PDB entry 3J9V | electron microscopy, 8.30 A resolution (very low resolution: no residue pairs are listed; an interface is given only as per-side residue counts) | chains B and C of the 28 polymer chains in the assembly

[Chain B]
Molecule: V-type proton ATPase subunit B
Organism: Saccharomyces cerevisiae
UniProtKB: P16140 (VATB_YEAST); numbering as in UniProt (aligned over 1-517)
Sequence (517 residues; row label = number of the first residue in the row):
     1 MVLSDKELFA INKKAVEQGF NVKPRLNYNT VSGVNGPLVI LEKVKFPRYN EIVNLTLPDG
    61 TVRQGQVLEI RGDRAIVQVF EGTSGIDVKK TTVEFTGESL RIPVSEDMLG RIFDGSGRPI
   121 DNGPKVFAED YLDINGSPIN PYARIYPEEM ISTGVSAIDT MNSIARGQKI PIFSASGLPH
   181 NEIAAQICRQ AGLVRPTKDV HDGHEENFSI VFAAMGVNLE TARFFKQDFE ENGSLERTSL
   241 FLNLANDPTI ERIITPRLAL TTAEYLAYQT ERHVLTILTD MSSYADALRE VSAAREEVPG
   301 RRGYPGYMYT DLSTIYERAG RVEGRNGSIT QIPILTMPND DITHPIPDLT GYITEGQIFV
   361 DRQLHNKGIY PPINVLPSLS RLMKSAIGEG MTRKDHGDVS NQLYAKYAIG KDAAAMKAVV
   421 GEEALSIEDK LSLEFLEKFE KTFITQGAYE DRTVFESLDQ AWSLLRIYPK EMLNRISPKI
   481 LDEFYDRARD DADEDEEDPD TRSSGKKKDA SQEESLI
Unresolved in the structure: 1-28, 486-517
UniProt features mapped onto this chain:
  - binding site (ATP): Arg381
  - modified residue (Phosphoserine): Ser4, Ser137, Ser503, Ser504, Ser511, Ser515
  - cross-link (Glycyl lysine isopeptide (Lys-Gly)): Lys14 (interchain with G-Cter in ubiquitin), Lys508 (interchain with G-Cter in ubiquitin)

[Chain C]
Molecule: V-type proton ATPase catalytic subunit A
Organism: Saccharomyces cerevisiae
Notes: EC 3.6.3.14, 3.1.-.-
UniProtKB: P17255 (VATA_YEAST); the construct lacks a stretch of the UniProt sequence, so the offset changes along the chain: 1-282 = UniProt 2-283; 283-616 = UniProt 738-1071
Sequence (616 residues; each row starts with the number of its first residue):
     1 AGAIENARKE IKRISLEDHA ESEYGAIYSV SGPVVIAENM IGCAMYELVK VGHDNLVGEV
    61 IRIDGDKATI QVYEETAGLT VGDPVLRTGK PLSVELGPGL METIYDGIQR PLKAIKEESQ
   121 SIYIPRGIDT PALDRTIKWQ FTPGKFQVGD HISGGDIYGS VFENSLISSH KILLPPRSRG
   181 TITWIAPAGE YTLDEKILEV EFDGKKSDFT LYHTWPVRVP RPVTEKLSAD YPLLTGQRVL
   241 DALFPCVQGG TTCIPGAFGC GKTVISQSLS KYSNSDAIIY VGCGERGNEM AEVLMEFPEL
   301 YTEMSGTKEP IMKRTTLVAN TSNMPVAARE ASIYTGITLA EYFRDQGKNV SMIADSSSRW
   361 AEALREISGR LGEMPADQGF PAYLGAKLAS FYERAGKAVA LGSPDRTGSV SIVAAVSPAG
   421 GDFSDPVTTA TLGITQVFWG LDKKLAQRKH FPSINTSVSY SKYTNVLNKF YDSNYPEFPV
   481 LRDRMKEILS NAEELEQVVQ LVGKSALSDS DKITLDVATL IKEDFLQQNG YSTYDAFCPI
   541 WKTFDMMRAF ISYHDEAQKA VANGANWSKL ADSTGDVKHA VSSSKFFEPS RGEKEVHGEF
   601 EKLLSTMQER FAESTD
Unresolved in the structure: 1-23
UniProt features mapped onto this chain:
  - binding site (ATP): Gly256 to Thr263
  - modified residue: Ala1 (N-acetylalanine), Thr130 (Phosphothreonine), Ser403 (Phosphoserine), Ser473 (Phosphoserine)

[Chain B / chain C interface]
At this resolution (8 A) residue pairs are not listed: 55 residues of chain B and 54 of chain C lie at the interface.

[In short]
55 residues of chain B and 54 residues of chain C are in contact. Curated annotation (UniProt) lists
ATP-binding residue Arg381(B) on chain B; 8 ATP-binding residues on chain C.
Here chain B is V-type proton ATPase subunit B and chain C is V-type proton ATPase catalytic subunit A, both
from Saccharomyces cerevisiae. Entry 3J9V (Yeast V-ATPase state 3) was determined by electron microscopy (same
publication as 3J9T and 3J9U).
